PDB entry 4L62 | X-ray diffraction, 2.90 A resolution | chains B and Q of the 6 polymer chains in the assembly

== Chain B ==
Name: Transcriptional regulator
From: Pseudomonas aeruginosa
UniProt: Q9I1S1 (Q9I1S1_PSEAE); residues 4-193 here = UniProt positions 4-193
Chain sequence (190 residues; row label = number of the first residue in the row):
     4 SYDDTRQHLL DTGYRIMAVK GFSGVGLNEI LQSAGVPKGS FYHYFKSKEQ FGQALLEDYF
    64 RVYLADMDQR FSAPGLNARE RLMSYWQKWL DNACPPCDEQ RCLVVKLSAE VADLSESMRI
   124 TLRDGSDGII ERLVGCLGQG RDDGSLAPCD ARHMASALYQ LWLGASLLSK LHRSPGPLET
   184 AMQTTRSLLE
Disordered / not traced: 4-6

== Chain Q ==
Molecule: 25-nt DNA strand
Sequence (25 nucleotides; row label = number of the first residue in the row):
     1 GTTTCTAGAC GACTGGTCTA ATTCA

== Interface between chain B and chain Q ==
Pairs across the interface (13):
  Thr8(B) - DT6(Q)  hydrogen bond to the phosphate
  Pro40(B) - DT6(Q)  sugar contact
  Pro40(B) - DA7(Q)  phosphate contact
  Pro40(B) - DG8(Q)  base contact
  Lys41(B) - DG8(Q)  base contact
  Lys41(B) - DA9(Q)  base contact
  Gly42(B) - DA7(Q)  base contact
  Gly42(B) - DG8(Q)  hydrogen bond to the base
  Ser43(B) - DT6(Q)  hydrogen bond to the phosphate
  His46(B) - DT4(Q)  sugar contact
  His46(B) - DC5(Q)  salt bridge to the phosphate
  Tyr47(B) - DC5(Q)  sugar contact
  Tyr47(B) - DT6(Q)  hydrogen bond to the phosphate

== In short ==
7 residues of chain B and 6 residues of chain Q are in contact, with 4 hydrogen bonds and 1 salt bridge. Polar
contacts include Gly42(B)-DG8(Q), Thr8(B)-DT6(Q) and Ser43(B)-DT6(Q).
Here chain B is Transcriptional regulator (Pseudomonas aeruginosa) and chain Q is a 25-nt DNA strand. Entry
4L62 (Crystal Structure of Pseudomonas aeruginosa transcriptional regulator PA2196 bound to its operator DNA)
was determined by X-ray diffraction.
